Entry 7U7J (X-ray diffraction, 1.58 A resolution); this record covers chains A and T of the 3 polymer chains in the assembly.

[Chain A]
Molecule: DNA polymerase eta
Organism: Homo sapiens
Notes: EC 2.7.7.7
Reference sequence: Q9Y253 (POLH_HUMAN); residues 1-432 here = UniProt positions 1-432
Amino-acid sequence (435 residues; numbered -2 to 432; the number before each row is that of its first residue; numbers below 1 keep their minus sign (Gly-2 is residue -2)):
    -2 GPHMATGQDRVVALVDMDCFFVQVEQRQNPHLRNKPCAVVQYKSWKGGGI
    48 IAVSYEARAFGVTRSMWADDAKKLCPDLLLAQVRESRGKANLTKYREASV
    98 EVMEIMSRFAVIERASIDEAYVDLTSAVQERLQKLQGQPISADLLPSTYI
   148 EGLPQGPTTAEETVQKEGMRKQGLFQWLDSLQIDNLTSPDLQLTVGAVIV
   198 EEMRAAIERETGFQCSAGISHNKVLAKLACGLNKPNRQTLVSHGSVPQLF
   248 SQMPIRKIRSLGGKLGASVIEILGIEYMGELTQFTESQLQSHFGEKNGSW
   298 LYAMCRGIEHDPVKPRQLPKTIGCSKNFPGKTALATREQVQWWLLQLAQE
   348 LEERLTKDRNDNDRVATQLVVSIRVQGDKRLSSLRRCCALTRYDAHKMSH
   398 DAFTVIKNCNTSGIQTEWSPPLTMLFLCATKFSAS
Disordered / not traced: 155-159
Differences from the reference sequence: expression tag (-2 to 0)
UniProt features mapped onto this chain:
  - binding site (Mg(2+)): Asp13, Met14, Asp115, Glu116
  - binding site (Mn(2+)): Asp13, Met14, Asp115, Glu116
  - binding site (a 2'-deoxyribonucleoside 5'-triphosphate): Arg61
  - natural variant: Val37 (deletion: In XPV), Leu75 (deletion: In XPV), Arg93 (R93P: In XPV), Arg111 (R111H: In XPV), Thr122 (T122P: In XPV), Gly153 (G153D: In a breast cancer sample), Thr191 (T191P: In XPV), Gly263 (G263V: In XPV), Val266 (V266D: In XPV), Gly295 (G295R: In XPV), Arg361 (R361S: In XPV)
  - mutagenesis: Tyr52 (Y52A/F: Reduces DNA polymerase activity; Y52E: Reduces DNA polymerase activity. Increases fidelity of replication and reduces translesion bypass), Arg61 (R61A: Reduces enzymatic activity by two-thirds), Ser62 (S62G: Increased DNA polymerase activity and translesion bypass compared to wild-type), Ala68 (A68S/V: Severe reduction in thymine dimer translesion bypass), Asn324 to Pro326 (Reduces binding to chromatin and to monoubiquitinated PCNA. Abolishes binding to monoubiquitinated PCNA; when associated with 705-E--H-713 Del)
Ion coordination: Mn2+ site 1: Asp13, Asp115, Glu116 (together with 2'-deoxyguanosine-5'-triphosphate) (shared with 2 residues of chain P); Mn2+ site 2: Asp13, Met14, Asp115 (together with diphosphate) (shared with 1 residue of chain P)
Small-molecule neighbours: 2'-deoxyguanosine-5'-triphosphate / diphosphate: Asp13, Met14, Asp15, Cys16, Phe17, Phe18, Gln38, Ile48, Ala49, Tyr52, Arg55, Arg61, Leu89, Ile114, Asp115, Glu116, Lys231

[Chain T]
Molecule: 12-nt DNA strand
Sequence (12 nucleotides; each row starts with the number of its first residue):
     1 CATTATGACGCT
Small-molecule neighbours: 2'-deoxyguanosine-5'-triphosphate / diphosphate: DT3, DT4, DA5

[How chain A and chain T interact]
Residue-residue contacts (36):
  Gln38(A) - DT4(T)  hydrogen bond to the base
  Gln38(A) - DA5(T)  sugar contact
  Tyr39(A) - DT4(T)  phosphate contact
  Tyr39(A) - DA5(T)  hydrogen bond to the phosphate
  Trp42(A) - DA2(T)  stacking on the base
  Arg61(A) - DT3(T)  hydrogen bond to the base
  Arg61(A) - DT4(T)  hydrogen bond to the base
  Ser62(A) - DT3(T)  hydrogen bond to the base
  Trp64(A) - DT3(T)  phosphate contact
  Lys86(A) - DT6(T)  salt bridge to the phosphate
  Ala87(A) - DA5(T)  sugar contact
  Leu89(A) - DA5(T)  phosphate contact
  Leu89(A) - DT6(T)  phosphate contact
  Arg93(A) - DT6(T)  salt bridge to the phosphate
  Arg93(A) - DG7(T)  salt bridge to the phosphate
  Lys311(A) - DC9(T)  salt bridge to the phosphate
  Arg313(A) - DA8(T)  salt bridge to the phosphate
  Arg313(A) - DC9(T)  salt bridge to the phosphate
  Pro316(A) - DA8(T)  phosphate contact
  Lys317(A) - DA8(T)  hydrogen bond to the phosphate
  Lys317(A) - DC9(T)  salt bridge to the phosphate
  Thr318(A) - DG7(T)  sugar contact
  Thr318(A) - DA8(T)  hydrogen bond to the phosphate
  Ile319(A) - DG7(T)  phosphate contact
  Gly320(A) - DT6(T)  sugar contact
  Gly320(A) - DG7(T)  hydrogen bond to the phosphate
  Cys321(A) - DT6(T)  phosphate contact
  Ser322(A) - DA5(T)  sugar contact
  Ser322(A) - DT6(T)  hydrogen bond to the phosphate
  Lys323(A) - DA5(T)  salt bridge to the phosphate
  Asn324(A) - DT4(T)  sugar contact
  Asn324(A) - DA5(T)  hydrogen bond to the phosphate
  Pro326(A) - DC1(T)  phosphate contact
  Pro326(A) - DA2(T)  phosphate contact
  Arg351(A) - DT6(T)  salt bridge to the phosphate
  Arg351(A) - DG7(T)  salt bridge to the phosphate
Other interface residues (no listed pair), chain A (30 interface residues in all): Ile47, Ile48, Glu110, Arg111, Gly327, Thr329, Glu347

[Overview]
30 residues of chain A face 9 of chain T across their interface, with 10 hydrogen bonds, 10 salt bridges and 1
aromatic stacking contact. Polar pairs include Gln38(A)-DT4(T), Arg61(A)-DT3(T) and Arg61(A)-DT4(T).
2'-deoxyguanosine-5'-triphosphate / diphosphate is bound between chain A and chain T.
Chain A is DNA polymerase eta (Homo sapiens) and chain T is a 12-nt DNA strand; the structure, Human DNA
polymerase eta-DNA ternary mismatch complex:reaction with 10.0 mM Mn2+ for 300s, was determined by X-ray
diffraction (same publication as 7U72, 7U73, 7U74, 7U75, 7U76, 7U77 and 26 further entries).
